8HA2 - chain A; structure by X-ray diffraction, 3.30 A resolution.

Chain A:
Protein: Ion transport protein
Source organism: Aliarcobacter butzleri
Reference sequence: A8EVM5 (A8EVM5_ALIB4); residues 1001-1267 here correspond to UniProt positions 1-267 (UniProt number = residue number - 1000)
Amino-acid sequence (271 residues; each row starts with the number of its first residue):
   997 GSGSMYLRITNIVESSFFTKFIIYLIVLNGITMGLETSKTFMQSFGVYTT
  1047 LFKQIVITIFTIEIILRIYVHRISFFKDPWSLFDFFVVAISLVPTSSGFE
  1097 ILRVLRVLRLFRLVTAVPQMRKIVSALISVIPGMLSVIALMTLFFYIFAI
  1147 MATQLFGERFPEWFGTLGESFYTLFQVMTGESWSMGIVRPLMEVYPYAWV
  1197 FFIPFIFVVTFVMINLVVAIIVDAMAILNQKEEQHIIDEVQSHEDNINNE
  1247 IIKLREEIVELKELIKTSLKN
Disordered / not traced: 997-998, 1092-1095, 1221-1267
Construct notes: expression tag (997-1000); engineered mutation Lys-1049 (Asn49 in A8EVM5), Gly-1176 (Leu176 in A8EVM5)
Metal / ion sites: Ca2+: Thr-1175 (together with dodecyl-beta-D-maltoside)
Small-molecule neighbours:
  - chapso (1N7): Gln-1115, Met-1116, Pro-1128, Gly-1129, Leu-1131, Ser-1132
  - 1,2-dimyristoyl-sn-glycero-3-phosphocholine (PX4), molecule 1: Ile-1027, Gly-1030, Thr-1033, Ser-1034, Lys-1035, Thr-1036, Thr-1138, Tyr-1142, Thr-1162, Leu-1163, Gly-1164, Phe-1167
  - 1,2-dimyristoyl-sn-glycero-3-phosphocholine (PX4), molecule 2: Thr-1036, Tyr-1193, Trp-1195
  - 1,2-dimyristoyl-sn-glycero-3-phosphocholine (PX4), molecule 3: Lys-1073, Asp-1074, Pro-1075, Trp-1076, Leu-1078, Phe-1079, Phe-1082, Val-1083, Ile-1086
  - 1,2-dimyristoyl-sn-glycero-3-phosphocholine (PX4), molecule 4: Pro-1075, Trp-1076, Phe-1079, Phe-1107, Thr-1111, Ser-1121, Ile-1124, Ser-1125, Ile-1127, Pro-1128, Leu-1136
  - 1,2-dimyristoyl-sn-glycero-3-phosphocholine (PX4), molecule 5: Ile-1097, Tyr-1193, Trp-1195, Val-1196, Ile-1199
  - 1,2-dimyristoyl-sn-glycero-3-phosphocholine (PX4), molecule 6: Met-1130, Ile-1134, Met-1137, Thr-1138, Phe-1141, Glu-1158, Thr-1162, Gly-1164, Glu-1165, Phe-1167, Tyr-1168, Phe-1171, Met-1174, Met-1188, Tyr-1193, Trp-1195, Ile-1199, Phe-1203

In short:
Bound to chain A: chapso and 6 copies of 1,2-dimyristoyl-sn-glycero-3-phosphocholine.
Chain A is Ion transport protein (Aliarcobacter butzleri); the structure, Crystal structure of voltage-gated
sodium channel NavAb N49K/L176G mutant in calcium ion condition, was determined by X-ray diffraction together
with 8H9O, 8H9W, 8H9X, 8H9Y and 8HA1 from the same study.
